6U90 - chains A and F of the 6 polymer chains in the assembly; structure by X-ray diffraction, 3.00 A resolution.

# Chain A
Protein: DNA (cytosine-5)-methyltransferase 3B
Organism: Homo sapiens
Notes: EC 2.1.1.37
UniProt: Q9UBC3 (DNM3B_HUMAN); residues 563-853 here = UniProt positions 563-853
Amino-acid sequence (291 residues; numbered 563 to 853; the number before each row is that of its first residue):
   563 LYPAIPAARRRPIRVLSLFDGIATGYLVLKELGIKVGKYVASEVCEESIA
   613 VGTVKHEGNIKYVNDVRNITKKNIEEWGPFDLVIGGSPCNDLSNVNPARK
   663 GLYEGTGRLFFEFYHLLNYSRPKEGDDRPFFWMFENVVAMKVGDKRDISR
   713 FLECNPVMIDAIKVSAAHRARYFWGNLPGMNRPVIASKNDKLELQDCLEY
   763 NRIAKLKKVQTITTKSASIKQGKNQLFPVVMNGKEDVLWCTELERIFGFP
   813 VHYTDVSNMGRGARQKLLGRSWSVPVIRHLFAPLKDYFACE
Construct notes: engineered mutation Ala779 (Asn in Q9UBC3)
Small-molecule neighbours: S-adenosylhomocysteine (SAH): Phe581, Asp582, Gly583, Ile584, Thr586, Ser604, Glu605, Val606, Cys607, Ser610, Asn626, Asp627, Val628, Arg629, Gly648, Pro650, Leu671, Arg832, Ser833, Trp834
UniProt features mapped onto this chain:
  - active site: Cys651
  - binding site (S-adenosyl-L-methionine): Asp582 to Thr586, Glu605, Asp627 to Arg629, Arg832 to Trp834
  - cross-link: Lys617 (Glycyl lysine isopeptide (Lys-Gly) (interchain with G-Cter in SUMO2))

# Chain F
Molecule: CpGpT DNA
Sequence (25 nucleotides; numbered 422 to 446; the number before each row is that of its first residue):
   422 GCATGXGTTCTAATTAGAACGCATG
Modified positions: PYO (1-(beta-D-ribofuranosyl)-pyrimidin-2-one-5'-phosphate) at position 427

# Chain A / chain F interface
Residue-residue contacts (36; chain A residue first):
  Ser649(A) - PYO_427(F)  base contact
  Cys651(A) - PYO_427(F)  base contact
  Asn652(A) - DG428(F)  phosphate contact
  Asn652(A) - DT429(F)  hydrogen bond to the phosphate
  Ser655(A) - DG426(F)  phosphate contact
  Ser655(A) - PYO_427(F)  hydrogen bond to the phosphate
  Asn656(A) - DG426(F)  base contact
  Val657(A) - DG426(F)  sugar contact
  Val657(A) - DG428(F)  base contact
  Asn658(A) - DG428(F)  sugar contact
  Asn658(A) - DT429(F)  sugar contact
  Pro659(A) - DG428(F)  base contact
  Glu697(A) - PYO_427(F)  base contact
  Asn698(A) - PYO_427(F)  base contact
  Val699(A) - PYO_427(F)  phosphate contact
  Ala701(A) - PYO_427(F)  phosphate contact
  His730(A) - DG426(F)  phosphate contact
  Arg731(A) - PYO_427(F)  hydrogen bond to the sugar
  Arg733(A) - PYO_427(F)  salt bridge to the phosphate
  Gln772(A) - DT425(F)  phosphate contact
  Gln772(A) - DG426(F)  hydrogen bond to the phosphate
  Thr773(A) - DG426(F)  hydrogen bond to the phosphate
  Thr773(A) - PYO_427(F)  phosphate contact
  Thr775(A) - DG426(F)  sugar contact
  Thr775(A) - PYO_427(F)  phosphate contact
  Thr775(A) - DG428(F)  phosphate contact
  Thr776(A) - PYO_427(F)  sugar contact
  Thr776(A) - DG428(F)  hydrogen bond to the phosphate
  Lys777(A) - DT429(F)  base contact
  Lys777(A) - DT430(F)  hydrogen bond to the base
  Gly784(A) - DT425(F)  phosphate contact
  Lys785(A) - DA424(F)  phosphate contact
  Lys785(A) - DT425(F)  hydrogen bond to the phosphate
  Gly831(A) - PYO_427(F)  hydrogen bond to the sugar
  Arg832(A) - PYO_427(F)  hydrogen bond to the sugar
  Ser833(A) - PYO_427(F)  base contact
Other interface residues (no listed pair), chain A (26 interface residues in all): Pro650

# Summary
Chain A and chain F form an interface of 26 and 7 residues respectively; the contacts include 10 hydrogen
bonds and 1 salt bridge. Polar pairs include Lys777(A)-DT430(F), Arg731(A)-PYO_427(F) and
Gly831(A)-PYO_427(F). Ligands of chain A: S-adenosylhomocysteine.
Here chain A is DNA (cytosine-5)-methyltransferase 3B (Homo sapiens) and chain F is CpGpT DNA. Entry 6U90
(Crystal structure of DNMT3B(N779A)-DNMT3L in complex with CpGpT DNA) was determined by X-ray diffraction.
